Entry 8Z90 (electron microscopy, 2.87 A resolution); this record covers chains A and B of the 5 polymer chains in the assembly.

Chain A:
Name: Polymerase acidic protein
Source organism: Thogoto virus (isolate SiAr 126)
UniProt: P27194 (PA_THOGV); residue numbers follow UniProt; this construct covers 1-622
Chain sequence (622 residues; each row starts with the number of its first residue):
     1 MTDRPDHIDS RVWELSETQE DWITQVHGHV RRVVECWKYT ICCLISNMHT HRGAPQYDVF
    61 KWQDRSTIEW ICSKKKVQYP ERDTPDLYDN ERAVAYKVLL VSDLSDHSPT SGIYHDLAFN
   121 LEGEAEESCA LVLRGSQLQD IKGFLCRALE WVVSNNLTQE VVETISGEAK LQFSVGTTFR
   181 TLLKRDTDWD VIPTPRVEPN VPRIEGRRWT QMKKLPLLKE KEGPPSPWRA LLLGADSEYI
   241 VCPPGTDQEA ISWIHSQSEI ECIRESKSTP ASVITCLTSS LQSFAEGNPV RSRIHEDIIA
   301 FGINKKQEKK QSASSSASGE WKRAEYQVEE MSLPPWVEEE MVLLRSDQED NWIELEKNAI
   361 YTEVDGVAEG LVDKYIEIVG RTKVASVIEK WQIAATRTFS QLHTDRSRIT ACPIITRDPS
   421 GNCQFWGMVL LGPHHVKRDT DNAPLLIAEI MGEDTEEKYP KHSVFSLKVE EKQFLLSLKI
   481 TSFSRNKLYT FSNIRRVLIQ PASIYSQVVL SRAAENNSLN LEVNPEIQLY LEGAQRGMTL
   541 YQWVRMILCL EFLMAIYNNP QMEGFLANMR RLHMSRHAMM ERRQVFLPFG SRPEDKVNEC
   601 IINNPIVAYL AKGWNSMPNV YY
Disordered / not traced: 1-2
Construct notes: conflict Glu471 (Gly in P27194)

Chain B:
Name: RNA-directed RNA polymerase catalytic subunit
Source organism: Thogoto virus (isolate SiAr 126)
Notes: EC 2.7.7.48
UniProt: O41353 (RDRP_THOGV); residues 1-710 here = UniProt positions 1-710
Chain sequence (710 residues; each row starts with the number of its first residue):
     1 MNLFTPLSEI NPTTTQELLY AYTGPAPVAY GTRTRAVLEN IIRPYQYFYK EPNVQRALDI
    61 KTGCKEPEDI NVEGPSSGFH TASVLKLADN FFRKYRPAME KLKYWILVKL PKLKYAELSK
   121 GRQTYSFIHK RNLPAPIALE ETVEFLEQNL RRKIGPTLLS YCQAIADVME LDETTYEGAR
   181 DPRPWDIQLE EIDSDEEDPL FRQVGREETY TIKFSREELW DQMRTLNTMW KHLERGRLNR
   241 RTIATPSMLI RGFVKIVEDA AKEILENVPT SGVPVGGEEK LAKLASKQTF HTAVTGELSG
   301 DQEKFNECLD PDAMRLMWTV FLRKLGCPDW IMELFNIPFM VFKSKLADMG EGLVYTKGKL
   361 TDRKPLGEMP SEFDDLVRNV VGNSISCRLG MFMGMYNLTS TLLALISIER EELTGSHVES
   421 SDDFIHFFNC KTHEEMFKQA ETLRLTLKLV GINMSPSKCI LISPAGIGEF NSKFHHRDFV
   481 GNVATELPAL VPNGTNPMTD LAMGLNVIKH SVNTGQMNLC TGALAMRIFN HAYKYAYMAL
   541 GVTRRTRFME ENAITPLLTN QGASPVHSFS TMHLDEVALR RHLGLLDEET LRRILNPNNP
   601 VTQKGDPSMF FRIENKMPQI MEDYSVPSCF KYTLSRNRTI QDKPHKALLN KEERYQRVTS
   661 IINKLFPEVL IQEASAPGTV RESLKRRLEL VVERSDLDEE RKKRILSRIF
Construct notes: conflict Leu7 (Arg in O41353), Trp230 (Cys in O41353)
Residues lining bound ligands: phosphomethylphosphonic acid guanylate ester (G2P): Lys231, Arg237, Arg241, Asp301, Gln302, Glu303, Lys304, Phe305, Asn306, Glu307, Met393, Gly394, Met395, Asn397, Ser421, Asp422, Lys458, Asn615

Chain A / chain B interface:
Pairs across the interface (322; chain A residue first):
  Glu17(A) with Lys153(B)
  Thr18(A) with Lys153(B); Pro677(B); Gly678(B)
  Gln19(A) with Pro677(B)
  Asp21(A) with Gly155(B); Ser160(B), hydrogen bond
  Ile23(A) with Arg152(B); Gln163(B)
  Thr24(A) with Leu159(B); Gln163(B)
  Ser66(A) with Arg687(B); Leu690(B)
  Thr67(A) with Arg686(B)
  Trp70(A) with Leu690(B), hydrophobic; Arg694(B)
  Leu171(A) with Pro111(B), hydrophobic; Leu159(B), hydrophobic; Trp330(B), hydrophobic
  Gln172(A) with Trp330(B)
  Phe173(A) with Cys162(B); Gln163(B); Ala166(B), hydrophobic; Phe253(B), hydrophobic; Trp330(B); Leu334(B), hydrophobic
  Ser174(A) with Gln163(B), hydrogen bond (backbone-side chain)
  Gly176(A) with Glu170(B), hydrogen bond (backbone-side chain)
  Thr178(A) with Glu170(B); Arg216(B)
  Phe179(A) with Met169(B), hydrophobic; Glu170(B), hydrogen bond (backbone-side chain)
  Arg180(A) with Glu333(B), salt bridge
  Leu182(A) with Arg216(B); Trp220(B)
  Leu183(A) with Trp220(B), hydrophobic; Ile337(B), hydrophobic; Met340(B), hydrophobic; Val341(B), hydrophobic
  Lys184(A) with Met340(B)
  Arg185(A) with Lys61(B), hydrogen bond (backbone-side chain); Glu217(B), salt bridge
  Asp186(A) with Lys61(B); Lys343(B); Ser344(B), hydrogen bond; Arg388(B), salt bridge
  Thr187(A) with Lys61(B); Thr62(B), hydrogen bond; Asp312(B), hydrogen bond; Arg315(B), hydrogen bond
  Asp188(A) with Lys61(B); Thr62(B), hydrogen bond (backbone-side chain)
  Trp189(A) with Thr62(B); Phe79(B), hydrophobic; Thr81(B); Asp312(B); Arg315(B); Leu316(B), hydrophobic
  Asp190(A) with Arg315(B), hydrogen bond (backbone-side chain); Met340(B)
  Val191(A) with Arg315(B), hydrogen bond (backbone-side chain); Glu333(B); Asn336(B), hydrogen bond (backbone-side chain); Met340(B), hydrophobic
  Ile192(A) with Arg323(B); Asp329(B); Met332(B), hydrophobic; Glu333(B)
  Pro193(A) with Arg315(B); Leu316(B), hydrophobic; Thr319(B); Arg323(B), hydrogen bond (backbone-side chain); Asn336(B)
  Thr194(A) with Arg323(B)
  Pro195(A) with Thr81(B); Leu85(B), hydrophobic; Leu316(B)
  Val197(A) with Ala82(B), hydrophobic; Leu85(B), hydrophobic
  Glu198(A) with Ala82(B)
  Pro199(A) with Ala82(B); Leu85(B), hydrophobic; Lys86(B)
  Asn200(A) with Ala82(B), hydrogen bond (backbone-backbone); Ser83(B), hydrogen bond (backbone-backbone); Lys86(B)
  Val201(A) with Lys86(B); Arg410(B); Leu449(B), hydrophobic
  Pro202(A) with Pro67(B), hydrophobic; His80(B); Ser83(B)
  Ile204(A) with Pro67(B); Val72(B), hydrophobic; Leu445(B); Leu449(B), hydrophobic
  Glu205(A) with Val72(B)
  Gly206(A) with Glu441(B); Leu445(B)
  Arg207(A) with Val72(B); Glu73(B), salt bridge; Glu441(B), hydrogen bond (backbone-side chain)
  Trp209(A) with Leu298(B), hydrophobic; Glu441(B), hydrogen bond
  Ala313(A) with Leu360(B)
  Ala317(A) with Lys357(B); Leu360(B), hydrophobic
  Ser318(A) with Lys357(B); Gly358(B)
  Gly319(A) with Lys357(B)
  Trp321(A) with Tyr355(B); Thr356(B); Lys357(B); Asp362(B); Met369(B), hydrophobic
  Lys322(A) with Tyr355(B); Thr356(B), hydrogen bond (backbone-backbone)
  Arg323(A) with Val354(B), hydrogen bond (side chain-backbone); Tyr355(B); Thr356(B); Ser371(B); Glu372(B), salt bridge
  Ala324(A) with Val354(B), hydrogen bond (backbone-backbone); Thr356(B)
  Tyr326(A) with Val354(B)
  Leu355(A) with Leu524(B), hydrophobic; Arg527(B), hydrogen bond (backbone-side chain); Ile528(B), hydrophobic; His531(B)
  Glu356(A) with Arg527(B); Lys534(B), salt bridge; Pro565(B)
  Lys357(A) with Arg527(B); Pro565(B)
  Asn358(A) with Ala523(B); Met526(B); Arg527(B); His567(B)
  Ala359(A) with Val566(B); His567(B); Ser568(B)
  Tyr361(A) with Val566(B), hydrogen bond (side chain-backbone); Ser568(B); Thr571(B); Leu583(B)
  Thr362(A) with Ser570(B)
  Val364(A) with Leu519(B), hydrophobic
  Asp365(A) with Ser568(B), hydrogen bond; Phe569(B), hydrogen bond (side chain-backbone); Ser570(B), hydrogen bond
  Val367(A) with Leu519(B), hydrophobic
  Ala368(A) with Leu519(B); Ala523(B)
  Glu369(A) with Arg527(B), salt bridge
  Leu371(A) with Leu519(B), hydrophobic; Cys520(B), hydrophobic
  Val372(A) with Cys520(B); Ala523(B), hydrophobic; Leu524(B); Arg527(B)
  Asp373(A) with Arg527(B), salt bridge
  Tyr375(A) with Leu524(B), hydrophobic
  Ile376(A) with Arg527(B)
  Gln392(A) with His531(B)
  Thr396(A) with Tyr535(B), hydrogen bond (backbone-side chain)
  Ser400(A) with Tyr535(B)
  Asp439(A) with Val28(B); His232(B), salt bridge
  Thr440(A) with Val28(B); Ala29(B); Tyr30(B)
  Asn486(A) with Leu233(B)
  Lys487(A) with Pro25(B)
  Tyr489(A) with Val491(B)
  Thr490(A) with Thr23(B), hydrogen bond (side chain-backbone); Gly24(B), hydrogen bond (side chain-backbone); Pro25(B)
  Phe491(A) with Pro25(B)
  Asn493(A) with Val491(B); Ala532(B)
  Ile494(A) with Thr23(B)
  Arg495(A) with Ile528(B)
  Arg496(A) with Thr23(B); Leu487(B), hydrogen bond (side chain-backbone); Pro488(B); Val491(B)
  Val497(A) with Thr23(B)
  Leu498(A) with Leu524(B)
  Ile499(A) with Leu487(B), hydrophobic; Leu490(B), hydrophobic; Thr521(B); Ile528(B), hydrophobic
  Gln500(A) with Glu17(B), hydrogen bond (side chain-backbone); Leu18(B); Tyr20(B), hydrogen bond (side chain-backbone); Ala484(B); Leu487(B)
  Ala502(A) with Leu524(B), hydrophobic
  Ser503(A) with Glu17(B); Val483(B); Thr521(B), hydrogen bond
  Ile504(A) with Ile10(B), hydrophobic; Thr14(B); Leu18(B), hydrophobic
  Ser506(A) with Asn518(B); Cys520(B), hydrogen bond; Thr521(B)
  Gln507(A) with Thr14(B); Glu17(B)
  Val508(A) with Ile10(B), hydrophobic
  Leu510(A) with Asn518(B)
  Arg512(A) with Glu9(B), salt bridge
  Pro525(A) with Glu9(B)
  Glu526(A) with Ser8(B); Glu9(B)
  Ile527(A) with Glu9(B)
  Gln528(A) with Pro6(B); Leu7(B), hydrogen bond (backbone-backbone); Ser8(B)
  Leu529(A) with Thr5(B); Pro6(B), hydrophobic; Leu7(B)
  Tyr530(A) with Asn2(B), hydrogen bond (backbone-side chain); Leu7(B), hydrophobic
  Leu531(A) with Leu3(B), hydrophobic
  Gln535(A) with Leu7(B)
  Trp543(A) with Leu3(B), hydrogen bond (side chain-backbone); Pro6(B), hydrophobic; Ile10(B), hydrophobic
  Met546(A) with Leu3(B), hydrophobic
  Ile547(A) with Leu18(B), hydrophobic
  Leu550(A) with Phe4(B), hydrophobic
  Glu551(A) with Phe4(B); Leu18(B); Tyr20(B)
  Met554(A) with Phe4(B), hydrophobic; Leu18(B)
  Ala555(A) with Thr23(B); Gly24(B); Pro25(B)
  Asn558(A) with Ala21(B); Gly24(B); Pro25(B), hydrogen bond (side chain-backbone); Arg235(B)
  Pro560(A) with Arg237(B); Leu238(B); Arg240(B)
  Gln561(A) with Leu238(B)
  Glu563(A) with Ala21(B); Tyr22(B); Pro27(B); Arg235(B), salt bridge; Gly236(B)
  Leu566(A) with Leu19(B); Tyr20(B); Ala21(B)
  Ala567(A) with Gly236(B)
  Met569(A) with Met1(B), hydrophobic
  Arg570(A) with Gln16(B); Leu19(B), hydrogen bond (side chain-backbone); Tyr20(B), hydrogen bond; Phe474(B)
  Arg571(A) with Ser457(B); Lys458(B); Ile460(B)
  His573(A) with Phe4(B), hydrogen bond (side chain-backbone); Thr5(B), hydrogen bond; Pro12(B); Thr15(B); Gln16(B), hydrogen bond; Leu19(B)
  Met574(A) with Ile467(B), hydrophobic; Gly468(B)
  Arg576(A) with Thr5(B)
  His577(A) with Asn11(B); Pro12(B); Thr13(B), hydrogen bond; His476(B)
  Ala578(A) with Ile462(B), hydrophobic
  Met580(A) with Pro6(B); Pro12(B), hydrophobic
  Glu581(A) with His476(B), salt bridge
  Arg583(A) with Ile462(B); Pro464(B), hydrogen bond (side chain-backbone); Ala465(B), hydrogen bond (side chain-backbone); Gly466(B); Ile467(B); Arg477(B)
  Gln584(A) with Leu461(B); Ile462(B); Ser463(B), hydrogen bond (backbone-backbone); Pro464(B)
  Val585(A) with Ile460(B), hydrophobic; Leu461(B); Ile462(B), hydrophobic
  Phe586(A) with Phe437(B), hydrophobic; Leu461(B), hydrogen bond (backbone-backbone); Ser463(B)
  Leu587(A) with Cys459(B); Ile460(B), hydrophobic
  Pro588(A) with Pro456(B); Cys459(B)
  Phe589(A) with Glu73(B)
  Gly590(A) with Pro456(B); Ser457(B)
  Ser591(A) with Pro456(B), hydrogen bond (side chain-backbone); Ser457(B)
  Arg592(A) with Ser457(B), hydrogen bond (backbone-side chain)
  Pro593(A) with Ser457(B)
  Lys596(A) with Ser455(B); Ser457(B); Lys458(B)
  Glu599(A) with Leu238(B)
  Cys600(A) with Leu238(B), hydrophobic
  Leu610(A) with Met1(B); Phe4(B), hydrophobic
  Gly613(A) with Met1(B); Asn2(B)
  Trp614(A) with Met1(B)
  Ser616(A) with Asn2(B)
  Met617(A) with Asn2(B); Thr5(B)
Interface residues without a listed pair, chain A (158 interface residues in all): Val175, Thr177, Arg208, Ser314, Glu320, Met341, Pro501, Asn559, Met562, Gly564, Asn568, Ser575, Ile602, Tyr609
Interface residues without a listed pair, chain B (167 interface residues in all): Ala26, Arg35, Leu87, Thr157, Asp167, Met223, Ser299, Leu353, Lys359, Thr361, Lys364, Pro370, Glu434, Ala440, Arg444, Met454, Glu469, Pro492, Asn530, Ser564, Glu693

In short:
158 residues of chain A and 167 residues of chain B are in contact, with 50 hydrogen bonds and 12 salt
bridges. Among the polar pairs are Arg180(A)-Glu333(B), Arg185(A)-Glu217(B) and Asp186(A)-Arg388(B). Bound to
chain B: phosphomethylphosphonic acid guanylate ester.
Here chain A is Polymerase acidic protein and chain B is RNA-directed RNA polymerase catalytic subunit, both
from Thogoto virus (isolate SiAr 126). Entry 8Z90 (Cryo-EM structure of Thogoto virus polymerase in
transcription initiation conformation 2) was determined by electron microscopy, deposited together with 8Z85,
8Z8J, 8Z8N, 8Z8X, 8Z97, 8Z98 and 3 further entries.
